PDB entry 7B37 | X-ray diffraction, 1.34 A resolution | chain A

[Chain A]
Name: Palmitoleoyl-protein carboxylesterase NOTUM
From: Homo sapiens
Notes: EC 3.1.1.98
Reference sequence: Q6P988 (NOTUM_HUMAN); residue numbers follow UniProt; this construct covers 81-451
Chain sequence (383 residues; each row starts with the number of its first residue):
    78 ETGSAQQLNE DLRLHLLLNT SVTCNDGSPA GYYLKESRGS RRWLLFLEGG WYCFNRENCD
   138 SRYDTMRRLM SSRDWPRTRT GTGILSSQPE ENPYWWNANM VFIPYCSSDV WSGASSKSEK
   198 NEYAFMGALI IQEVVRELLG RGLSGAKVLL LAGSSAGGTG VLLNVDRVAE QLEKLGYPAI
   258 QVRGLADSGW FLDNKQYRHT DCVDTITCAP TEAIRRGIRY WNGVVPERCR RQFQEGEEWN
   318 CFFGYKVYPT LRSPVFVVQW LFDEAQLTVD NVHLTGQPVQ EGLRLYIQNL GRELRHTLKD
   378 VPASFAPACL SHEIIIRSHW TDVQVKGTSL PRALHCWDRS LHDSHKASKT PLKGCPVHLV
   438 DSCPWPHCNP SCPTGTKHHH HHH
Disordered / not traced: 78-86, 277-285, 352-354, 420-426, 452-460
Disulfides: Cys101-Cys183, Cys130-Cys136, Cys306-Cys318, Cys386-Cys449, Cys413-Cys432, Cys440-Cys445
Covalent attachments: N-acetylglucosamine (NAG) linked to Asn96
Differences from the reference sequence: expression tag (78-80, 452-460); engineered mutation Ser330 (Cys in Q6P988)
Small-molecule neighbours: SRK (4-(2,3-dihydroindol-1-yl)-4-oxidanylidene-butanoic acid): Gly126, Gly127, Trp128, Tyr129, Val187, Ser232, Ala233, Thr236, Ser265, Phe268, Pro287, Ile291, Phe319, Phe320, Ala342, Val346, His389
From the paper describing this entry:
  - conformationally variable residues: Ser232

[In short]
Ligands of chain A: compound SRK. N-acetylglucosamine is covalently linked to Asn96. From the paper:
conformational variability at Ser232.
Chain A is Palmitoleoyl-protein carboxylesterase NOTUM (Homo sapiens); the structure, Notum complex with
ARUK3003718, was determined by X-ray diffraction together with 7ARG, 7B2V, 7B2Y, 7B2Z and 7B3F from the same
study.
